PDB entry 4X1G | X-ray diffraction, 2.25 A resolution | chain A

[Chain A]
Molecule: Nuclear receptor subfamily 1 group I member 2
Organism: Homo sapiens
UniProtKB: O75469 (NR1I2_HUMAN); residues 130-434 here = UniProt positions 130-434
Chain sequence (316 residues; row label = number of the first residue in the row):
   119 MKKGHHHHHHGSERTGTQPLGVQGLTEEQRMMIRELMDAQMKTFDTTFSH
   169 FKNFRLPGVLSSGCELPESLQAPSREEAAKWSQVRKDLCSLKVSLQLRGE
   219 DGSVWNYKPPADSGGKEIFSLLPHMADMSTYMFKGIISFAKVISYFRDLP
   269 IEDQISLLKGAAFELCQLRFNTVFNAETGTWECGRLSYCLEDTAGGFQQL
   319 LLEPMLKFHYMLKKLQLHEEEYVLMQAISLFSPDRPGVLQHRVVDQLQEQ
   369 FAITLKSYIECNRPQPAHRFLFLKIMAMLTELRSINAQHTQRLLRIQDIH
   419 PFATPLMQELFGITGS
Not modelled in the structure: 119-141, 178-191
Construct notes: initiating methionine (119); expression tag (120-129)
Small-molecule neighbours:
  - Ethinyl estradiol (3WF): D205, L206, S208, L209, L240, M243, S247, F251, F281, H407, R410, L411, I414, F420, M425, F429
  - Trans-nonachlor (3WG): L209, V211, M243, M246, S247, F281, C284, Q285, F288, W299, Y306, M323, H327, H407
Curated features (UniProtKB/Swiss-Prot):
  - binding site (hyperforin): S247, Q285 to F288, H407
What the authors report for this chain:
  - binding site for Ethinyl estradiol: D205, S247, R410
  - contacts within the chain: S208-R410 (hydrogen bond), E321-R410 (hydrogen bond)
  - binding site for Trans-nonachlor: F281, Q285, F288, W299, Y306, M323

[In short]
Ligands of chain A: Ethinyl estradiol and Trans-nonachlor. Curated annotation (UniProt) lists 6
hyperforin-binding residues. From the paper: a binding site for Trans-nonachlor at F281, Q285 and F288 among
others; a binding site for Ethinyl estradiol at D205, S247 and R410.
Chain A is Nuclear receptor subfamily 1 group I member 2 (Homo sapiens); the structure, Crystal structure of
the hPXR-LBD in complex with the synthetic estrogen 17alpha-ethinylestradiol and the pesticide
trans-nonachlor, was determined by X-ray diffraction, deposited together with 4X1F and 4XAO.
